PDB entry 8GL8 | electron microscopy, 2.20 A resolution | chains C and E of the 8 polymer chains in the assembly

# Chain C (and E)
Protein: Periplasmic chaperone for outer membrane proteins Skp
Source organism: Flavobacterium johnsoniae
Notes: chain E of this document is another copy of the same molecule, construct and numbering; everything in this record applies to it too
UniProtKB: A0A1M5G3C1 (A0A1M5G3C1_FLAJO); residues 1-341 here = UniProt positions 1-341
Sequence (341 residues; row label = number of the first residue in the row):
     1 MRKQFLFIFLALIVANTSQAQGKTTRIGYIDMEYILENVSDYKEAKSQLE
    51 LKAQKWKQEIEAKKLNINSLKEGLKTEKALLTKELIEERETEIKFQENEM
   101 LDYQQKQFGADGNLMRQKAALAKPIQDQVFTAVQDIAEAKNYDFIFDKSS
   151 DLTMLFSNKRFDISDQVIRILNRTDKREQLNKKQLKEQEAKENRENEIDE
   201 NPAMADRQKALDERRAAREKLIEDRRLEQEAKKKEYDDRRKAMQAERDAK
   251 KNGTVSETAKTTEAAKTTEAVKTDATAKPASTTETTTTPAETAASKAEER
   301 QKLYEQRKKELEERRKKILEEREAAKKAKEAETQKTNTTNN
Not modelled in the structure: 1-23, 174-201, 224-341 (chain E: 1-23, 176-341)

# Chain C / chain E interface
Pairs across the interface (31; chain C residue first):
  Thr25(C) - Phe161(E)
  Ile27(C) - Ile27(E)  hydrophobic
  Ile30(C) - Leu155(E)  hydrophobic
  Met32(C) - Leu155(E)  hydrophobic
  Lys75(C) - Thr76(E)
  Glu97(C) - Leu65(E)
  Leu101(C) - Glu61(E)
  Gln105(C) - Gln54(E)  hydrogen bond
  Gln105(C) - Lys57(E)
  Ala110(C) - Gln54(E)
  Phe130(C) - Phe156(E)
  Val133(C) - Phe156(E)  hydrophobic
  Gln134(C) - Phe156(E)
  Asp143(C) - Phe156(E)
  Asp143(C) - Ser157(E)
  Asp143(C) - Asn158(E)  hydrogen bond (backbone-backbone)
  Asp143(C) - Arg160(E)  salt bridge
  Asp143(C) - Phe161(E)
  Phe144(C) - Ile27(E)  hydrophobic
  Phe144(C) - Met154(E)  hydrophobic
  Phe144(C) - Phe156(E)
  Phe144(C) - Phe161(E)  hydrophobic
  Ile145(C) - Met154(E)
  Ile145(C) - Leu155(E)  hydrogen bond (backbone-backbone)
  Ile145(C) - Phe156(E)  hydrogen bond (backbone-backbone)
  Phe146(C) - Thr153(E)
  Phe146(C) - Met154(E)  hydrophobic
  Asp147(C) - Leu152(E)
  Asp147(C) - Leu155(E)
  Ser150(C) - Thr153(E)  hydrogen bond
  Leu152(C) - Thr153(E)
Other interface residues (no listed pair), chain C (22 interface residues in all): Lys71, Glu90, Asp151
Other interface residues (no listed pair), chain E (20 interface residues in all): Tyr29, Gln58, Asn68, Ser69, Phe146

# Summary
22 residues of chain C and 20 residues of chain E are in contact, with 5 hydrogen bonds and 1 salt bridge.
Among the polar pairs are Asp143(C)-Arg160(E), Gln105(C)-Gln54(E) and Ser150(C)-Thr153(E).
Both chains are Periplasmic chaperone for outer membrane proteins Skp (Flavobacterium johnsoniae). Entry 8GL8
(The Type 9 Secretion System Extended Translocon - SprA-PorV-PPI-RemZ-SkpA-SprE complex) was determined by
electron microscopy.
